Entry 4XLR (X-ray diffraction, 4.30 A resolution (low resolution: residue-level contacts below are approximate; hydrogen-bond / salt-bridge calls are withheld)); this record covers chains C and Q of the 10 polymer chains in the assembly.

== Chain C ==
Protein: DNA-directed RNA polymerase subunit beta
From: Thermus aquaticus
Notes: EC 2.7.7.6
Reference sequence: Q9KWU7 (RPOB_THEAQ); residue numbers follow UniProt; this construct covers 1-1119
Chain sequence (1119 residues; numbered 1 to 1119; the number before each row is that of its first residue):
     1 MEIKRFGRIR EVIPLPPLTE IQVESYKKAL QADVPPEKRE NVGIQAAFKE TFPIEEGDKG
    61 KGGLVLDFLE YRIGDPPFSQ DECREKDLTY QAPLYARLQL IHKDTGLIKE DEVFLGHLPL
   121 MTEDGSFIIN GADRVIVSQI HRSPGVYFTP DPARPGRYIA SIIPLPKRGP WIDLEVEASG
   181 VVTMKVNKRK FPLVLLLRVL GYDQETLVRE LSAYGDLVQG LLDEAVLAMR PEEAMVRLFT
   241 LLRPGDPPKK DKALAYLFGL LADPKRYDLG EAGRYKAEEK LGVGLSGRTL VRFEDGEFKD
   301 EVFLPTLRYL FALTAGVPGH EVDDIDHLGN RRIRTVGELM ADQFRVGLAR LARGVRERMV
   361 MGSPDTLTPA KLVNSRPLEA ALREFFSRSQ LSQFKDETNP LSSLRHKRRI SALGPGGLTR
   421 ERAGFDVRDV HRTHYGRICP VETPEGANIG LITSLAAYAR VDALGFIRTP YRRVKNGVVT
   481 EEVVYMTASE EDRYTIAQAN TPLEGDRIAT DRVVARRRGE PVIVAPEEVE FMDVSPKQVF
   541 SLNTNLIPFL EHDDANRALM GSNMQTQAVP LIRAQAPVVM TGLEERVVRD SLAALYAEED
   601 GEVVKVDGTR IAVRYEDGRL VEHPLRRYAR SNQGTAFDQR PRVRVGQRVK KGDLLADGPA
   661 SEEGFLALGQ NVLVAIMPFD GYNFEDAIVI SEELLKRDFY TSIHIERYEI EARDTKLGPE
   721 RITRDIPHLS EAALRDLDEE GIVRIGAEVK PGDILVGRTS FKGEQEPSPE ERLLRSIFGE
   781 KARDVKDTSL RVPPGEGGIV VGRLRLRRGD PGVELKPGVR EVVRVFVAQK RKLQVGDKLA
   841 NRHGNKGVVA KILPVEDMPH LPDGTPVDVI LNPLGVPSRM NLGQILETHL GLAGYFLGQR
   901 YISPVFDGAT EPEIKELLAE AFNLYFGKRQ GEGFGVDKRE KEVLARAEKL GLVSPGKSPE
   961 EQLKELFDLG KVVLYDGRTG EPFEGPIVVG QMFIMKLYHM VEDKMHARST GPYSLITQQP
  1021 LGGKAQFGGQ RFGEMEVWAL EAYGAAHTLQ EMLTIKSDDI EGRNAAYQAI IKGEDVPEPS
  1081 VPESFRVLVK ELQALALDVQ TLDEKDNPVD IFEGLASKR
Not modelled in the structure: 1, 1119

== Chain Q ==
Molecule: 4-nt RNA strand
Sequence (4 nucleotides; each row starts with the number of its first residue):
     1 UCGA
Metal / ion sites: Mg2+: A4 (shared with 3 residues of chain D)

== Interface between chain C and chain Q ==
Residue-residue contacts (14):
  Gln-390(C) / U1(Q)
  Arg-409(C) / C2(Q)
  Leu-413(C) / U1(Q)
  Arg-420(C) / U1(Q)
  Pro-444(C) / C2(Q)
  Glu-445(C) / G3(Q)
  Glu-445(C) / A4(Q)
  Asn-563(C) / G3(Q)
  Gln-567(C) / G3(Q)
  Lys-838(C) / G3(Q)
  Lys-838(C) / A4(Q)
  Lys-846(C) / G3(Q)
  Lys-846(C) / A4(Q)
  His-999(C) / G3(Q)
Also at the interface, not in a pair above, chain C (13 interface residues in all): Asn-448, Ile-452

== In short ==
The interface between chain C and chain Q involves 13 residues on one side and 4 on the other.
Here chain C is DNA-directed RNA polymerase subunit beta (Thermus aquaticus) and chain Q is a 4-nt RNA strand.
Entry 4XLR (Crystal structure of T.aquaticus transcription initiation complex with CarD containing bubble
promoter and RNA) was determined by X-ray diffraction together with 4XLS and 4XAX from the same study.
